2H3A - chains D and B of the 4 polymer chains in the assembly; structure by solution NMR.

[Chain D]
Molecule: 13-nt DNA strand
Sequence (13 nucleotides; each row starts with the number of its first residue):
   186 TCGGGTATAC ATA

[Chain B]
Name: CcdA
From: Escherichia coli
UniProtKB: Q9S0Z5 (Q9S0Z5_ECOLI); residues 101-172 here correspond to UniProt positions 1-72 (UniProt number = residue number - 100)
Chain sequence (72 residues; numbered 101 to 172; the number before each row is that of its first residue):
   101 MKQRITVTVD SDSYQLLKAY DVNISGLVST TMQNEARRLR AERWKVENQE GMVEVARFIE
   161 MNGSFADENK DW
Sequence notes: engineered mutation Lys170 (Arg70 in Q9S0Z5)

[How chain D and chain B interact]
Contacting residue pairs (20):
  DT186(D) - Phe165(B)  phosphate contact
  DT186(D) - Ala166(B)  sugar contact
  DT186(D) - Asp167(B)  phosphate contact
  DT186(D) - Asn169(B)  sugar contact
  DC187(D) - Lys170(B)  phosphate contact
  DC187(D) - Asp171(B)  base contact
  DG188(D) - Phe165(B)  phosphate contact
  DG189(D) - Thr108(B)  phosphate contact
  DG190(D) - Thr106(B)  phosphate contact
  DG190(D) - Val107(B)  phosphate contact
  DT191(D) - Gln103(B)  phosphate contact
  DT191(D) - Arg104(B)  phosphate contact
  DT191(D) - Ile105(B)  phosphate contact
  DT191(D) - Thr106(B)  phosphate contact
  DA192(D) - Gln103(B)  phosphate contact
  DA192(D) - Arg104(B)  phosphate contact
  DT193(D) - Arg104(B)  base contact
  DA196(D) - Asn162(B)  sugar contact
  DT197(D) - Met161(B)  sugar contact
  DA198(D) - Ile159(B)  sugar contact
Also at the interface, not in a pair above, chain B (16 interface residues in all): Phe158

[Summary]
11 residues of chain D face 16 of chain B across their interface.
Here chain D is a 13-nt DNA strand and chain B is CcdA (Escherichia coli). Entry 2H3A (Structural basis for
nucleic acid and toxin recognition of the bacterial antitoxin CcdA) was determined by solution NMR, deposited
together with 2H3C.
